PDB entry 1ACM | X-ray diffraction, 2.80 A resolution | chains A and B of the 4 polymer chains in the assembly

# Chain A
Molecule: Aspartate carbamoyltransferase, catalytic chain
Notes: EC 2.1.3.2
UniProtKB: P0A786 (PYRB_ECOLI); residues 1-310 here = UniProt positions 1-310
Amino-acid sequence (310 residues; row label = number of the first residue in the row):
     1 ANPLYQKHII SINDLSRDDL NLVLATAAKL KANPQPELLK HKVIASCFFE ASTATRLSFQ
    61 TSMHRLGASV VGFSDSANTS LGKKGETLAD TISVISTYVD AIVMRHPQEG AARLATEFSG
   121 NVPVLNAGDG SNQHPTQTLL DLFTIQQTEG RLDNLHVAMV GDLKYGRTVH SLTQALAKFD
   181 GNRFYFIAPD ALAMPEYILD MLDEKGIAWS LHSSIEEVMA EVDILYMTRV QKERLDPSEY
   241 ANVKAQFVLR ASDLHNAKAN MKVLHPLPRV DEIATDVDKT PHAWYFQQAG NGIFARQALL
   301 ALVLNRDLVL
Differences from the reference sequence: conflict Ala-54 (Arg in P0A786), Gln-60 (Glu in P0A786), Gln-147 (Glu in P0A786), Glu-149 (Gln in P0A786), Glu-196 (Gln in P0A786)
Residues lining bound ligands: N-(phosphonacetyl)-L-aspartic acid (PAL): Ala-51, Ser-52, Thr-53, Ala-54, Thr-55, Ser-80, Lys-84, Glu-86, Arg-105, His-134, Gln-137, Arg-167, Thr-168, Arg-229, Gln-231, Pro-266, Leu-267, Pro-268

# Chain B
Molecule: Aspartate carbamoyltransferase regulatory chain
UniProtKB: P0A7F3 (PYRI_ECOLI); residues 2-153 here correspond to UniProt positions 1-152 (UniProt number = residue number - 1)
Amino-acid sequence (153 residues; each row starts with the number of its first residue):
     1 MTHDNKLGVE AIKRGTVIDH IPAQIGFKLL SLFKLTETDQ RITIGLNLPS GEMGRKDLIK
    61 IENTFLSEDQ VDQLALYAPQ ATVNRIDNYE VVGKSRPSLP ERIDNVLVCP NSNCISHAEP
   121 VSSSFAVRKR ANDIALKCKY CEKEFSHNVV LAN
Not modelled in the structure: 1-7
Differences from the reference sequence: conflict Gly-8 (Gln7 in P0A7F3)
Ion coordination: Zn2+: Cys-109, Cys-114, Cys-138, Cys-141

# Chain A / chain B interface
Contacting residue pairs - 36 pairs, chain A then chain B:
  Ser-11(A) with Glu-142(B), hydrogen bond
  Thr-87(A) with Glu-119(B)
  Leu-88(A) with Glu-119(B), hydrogen bond (backbone-side chain)
  Ala-89(A) with Glu-119(B), hydrogen bond (backbone-side chain)
  His-106(A) with Ile-115(B)
  Pro-107(A) with Asn-113(B), hydrogen bond (backbone-side chain)
  Gln-108(A) with Asn-113(B), hydrogen bond; Ile-115(B)
  Glu-109(A) with Asn-111(B), hydrogen bond; Asn-113(B), hydrogen bond; Cys-114(B); Ile-115(B), hydrogen bond (backbone-backbone); Cys-141(B)
  Gly-110(A) with Ile-115(B); Tyr-140(B)
  Ala-111(A) with Ile-115(B)
  Arg-113(A) with Lys-139(B); Tyr-140(B); Glu-142(B), salt bridge
  Leu-114(A) with Ile-115(B), hydrophobic; Glu-119(B); Val-121(B), hydrophobic; Tyr-140(B), hydrophobic
  Glu-117(A) with Val-121(B); Lys-139(B), salt bridge; Tyr-140(B), hydrogen bond
  Phe-118(A) with Val-121(B), hydrophobic
  Ser-131(A) with Lys-143(B), hydrogen bond
  Asn-132(A) with Cys-141(B); Glu-142(B), hydrogen bond
  Tyr-197(A) with Lys-143(B); Glu-144(B)
  Asp-200(A) with Arg-128(B), salt bridge; Arg-130(B), salt bridge; Glu-144(B)
  Glu-204(A) with Arg-128(B), salt bridge
Interface residues without a listed pair, chain A (24 interface residues in all): Asn-13, Gln-133, Lys-164, His-170, Glu-196
Interface residues without a listed pair, chain B (16 interface residues in all): Pro-120, Lys-137

# In short
24 residues of chain A and 16 residues of chain B are in contact; the contacts include 11 hydrogen bonds and 5
salt bridges. Polar contacts include Arg-113(A)/Glu-142(B), Glu-117(A)/Lys-139(B) and Asp-200(A)/Arg-128(B).
Chain A binds N-(phosphonacetyl)-L-aspartic acid.
Chain A is Aspartate carbamoyltransferase, catalytic chain and chain B is Aspartate carbamoyltransferase
regulatory chain; the structure, Arginine 54 in the active site of escherichia coli aspartate
transcarbamoylase is critical for catalysis: A ..., was determined by X-ray diffraction.
